PDB entry 1XG4 | X-ray diffraction, 1.60 A resolution | chains B and C of the 4 polymer chains in the assembly

== Chain B (and C) ==
Molecule: Probable methylisocitrate lyase
Organism: Escherichia coli
Notes: EC 4.1.3.30; chain C of this document is another copy of the same molecule, construct and numbering; everything in this record applies to it too
UniProtKB: P77541 (PRPB_ECOLI); residues 2-296 here correspond to UniProt positions 1-295 (UniProt number = residue number - 1)
Sequence (295 residues; numbered 2 to 296; the number before each row is that of its first residue):
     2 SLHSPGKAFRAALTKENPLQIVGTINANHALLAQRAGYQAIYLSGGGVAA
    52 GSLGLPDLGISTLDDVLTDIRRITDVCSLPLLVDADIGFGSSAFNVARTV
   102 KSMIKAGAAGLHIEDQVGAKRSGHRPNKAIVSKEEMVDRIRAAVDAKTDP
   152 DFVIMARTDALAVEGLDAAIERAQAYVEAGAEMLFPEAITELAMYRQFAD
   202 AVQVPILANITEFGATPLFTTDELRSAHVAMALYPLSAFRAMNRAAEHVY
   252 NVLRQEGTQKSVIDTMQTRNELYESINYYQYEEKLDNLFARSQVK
Unresolved in the structure: 2, 289-296 (chain C: 2, 290-296)
Construct notes: engineered mutation S123 (Cys122 in P77541)
Ion coordination: Mg2+: D85 (together with isocitric acid)
Residues lining bound ligands: isocitric acid (ICT): Y43, S45, G46, G47, D58, D85, S123, G124, H125, R158, E188, N210, T212, P236, L237, R241
What the authors report for this chain:
  - conformationally variable residues (loop rearrangement): Q117 to V132
  - binding site for isocitric acid: G46, G124, R158, E188, N210
  - catalytic residues: D58, E115, E188 (proposed by the authors, not directly observed)
  - specificity-determining residues: T212, R241, R270 (by similarity / conservation)

== Interface between chain B and chain C ==
Residue-residue contacts - 19 pairs, chain B then chain C:
  L3(B) with L3(C); H4(C); D150(C)
  H4(B) with L3(C)
  R72(B) with R72(C)
  T75(B) with K106(C), hydrogen bond
  D76(B) with K106(C), salt bridge
  F95(B) with Y282(C); K285(C); L286(C), hydrophobic
  K106(B) with T75(C), hydrogen bond; D76(C), salt bridge; K106(C); A107(C), hydrogen bond (side chain-backbone)
  A107(B) with K106(C), hydrogen bond (backbone-side chain)
  D150(B) with L3(C)
  Y282(B) with F95(C)
  K285(B) with F95(C)
  L286(B) with F95(C), hydrophobic
Also at the interface, not in a pair above, chain B (16 interface residues in all): S5, S93, G108, T149
Also at the interface, not in a pair above, chain C (16 interface residues in all): S5, S93, G108, T149

== In short ==
Chain B and chain C each contribute 16 residues to their interface, with 4 hydrogen bonds and 2 salt bridges.
Among the polar pairs are D76(B)-K106(C), T75(B)-K106(C) and K106(B)-A107(C). Chain B binds isocitric acid.
From the paper: catalytic residues D58(B), E115(B) and E188(B); a binding site for isocitric acid at G46(B),
G124(B) and R158(B) among others.
Both chains are Probable methylisocitrate lyase (Escherichia coli). Entry 1XG4 (Crystal Structure of the C123S
2-Methylisocitrate Lyase Mutant from Escherichia coli in complex with the inhibitor ...) was determined by
X-ray diffraction together with 1XG3 and 1OQF from the same study.
